PDB entry 5LXY | X-ray diffraction, 2.85 A resolution | chains A and D

Chain A:
Molecule: RNA-binding protein 7
From: Homo sapiens
Reference sequence: Q9Y580 (RBM7_HUMAN); numbering as in UniProt (aligned over 1-86)
Sequence (90 residues; row label = number of the first residue in the row; numbers below 1 keep their minus sign (Gly-3 is residue -3)):
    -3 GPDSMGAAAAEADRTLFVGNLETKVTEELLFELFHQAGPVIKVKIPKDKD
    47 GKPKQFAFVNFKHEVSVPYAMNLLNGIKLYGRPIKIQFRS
Unresolved in the structure: -3 to 6, 85-86
Construct notes: expression tag (-3 to 0)
Curated features (UniProtKB/Swiss-Prot):
  - region (ZCCHC8 binding): Leu25 to Pro35, His59 to Tyr76
  - modified residue: Gly2 (N-acetylglycine)

Chain D:
Molecule: Zinc finger CCHC domain-containing protein 8
From: Homo sapiens
Reference sequence: Q6NZY4 (ZCHC8_HUMAN); residue numbers follow UniProt; this construct covers 285-324
Sequence (45 residues; row label = number of the first residue in the row):
   280 GPDSMRFKPGVISEELQDALGVTDKSLPPFIYRMRQLGYPPGWLK
Unresolved in the structure: 280-285
Construct notes: expression tag (280-284)
Curated features (UniProtKB/Swiss-Prot):
  - region (RBM7 binding): Phe286 to Leu299, Phe309 to Lys324

Chain A / chain D interface:
Pairs across the interface (39; chain A residue first):
  Leu25(A) - Leu295(D)  hydrophobic
  Leu25(A) - Ala298(D)  hydrophobic
  Glu28(A) - Ile291(D)
  Glu28(A) - Ser292(D)  hydrogen bond (side chain-backbone)
  Glu28(A) - Leu295(D)
  Leu29(A) - Phe309(D)  hydrophobic
  His31(A) - Trp322(D)  hydrogen bond (backbone-side chain)
  Gln32(A) - Phe286(D)
  Gln32(A) - Lys287(D)
  Gln32(A) - Pro288(D)
  Gln32(A) - Gly289(D)  hydrogen bond (side chain-backbone)
  Gln32(A) - Val290(D)
  Gln32(A) - Phe309(D)
  Gln32(A) - Met313(D)
  Gln32(A) - Trp322(D)
  Ala33(A) - Pro319(D)
  Ala33(A) - Trp322(D)
  Gly34(A) - Trp322(D)
  Pro35(A) - Gly321(D)
  Pro35(A) - Trp322(D)
  His59(A) - Gly321(D)
  His59(A) - Lys324(D)  hydrogen bond (side chain-backbone)
  Val61(A) - Pro320(D)  hydrophobic
  Val61(A) - Gly321(D)
  Ser62(A) - Gly321(D)
  Tyr65(A) - Met313(D)
  Tyr65(A) - Leu316(D)  hydrophobic
  Tyr65(A) - Gly317(D)  hydrogen bond (side chain-backbone)
  Tyr65(A) - Pro319(D)
  Tyr65(A) - Pro320(D)
  Asn68(A) - Arg312(D)  hydrogen bond (backbone-side chain)
  Leu69(A) - Met313(D)  hydrophobic
  Leu70(A) - Phe309(D)  hydrophobic
  Ile73(A) - Leu299(D)  hydrophobic
  Ile73(A) - Phe309(D)  hydrophobic
  Lys74(A) - Ala298(D)
  Leu75(A) - Ala298(D)
  Leu75(A) - Leu299(D)  hydrophobic
  Tyr76(A) - Ala298(D)  hydrogen bond (backbone-backbone)
Also at the interface, not in a pair above, chain D (23 interface residues in all): Glu294, Asp297, Tyr318

In short:
Chain A and chain D form an interface of 19 and 23 residues respectively; the contacts include 7 hydrogen
bonds. Among the polar pairs are Glu28(A)-Ser292(D), His31(A)-Trp322(D) and Gln32(A)-Gly289(D).
Here chain A is RNA-binding protein 7 and chain D is Zinc finger CCHC domain-containing protein 8, both from
Homo sapiens. Entry 5LXY (Structure of the minimal RBM7 - ZCCHC8 Complex) was determined by X-ray diffraction.
